PDB entry 8VTL | X-ray diffraction, 3.05 A resolution | chains H and M of the 3 polymer chains in the assembly

[Chain H]
Name: Reaction center protein H chain
From: Cereibacter sphaeroides
Reference sequence: P0C0Y7 (RCEH_RHOSH); residue numbers follow UniProt; this construct covers 11-250
Chain sequence (240 residues; numbered 11 to 250; the number before each row is that of its first residue):
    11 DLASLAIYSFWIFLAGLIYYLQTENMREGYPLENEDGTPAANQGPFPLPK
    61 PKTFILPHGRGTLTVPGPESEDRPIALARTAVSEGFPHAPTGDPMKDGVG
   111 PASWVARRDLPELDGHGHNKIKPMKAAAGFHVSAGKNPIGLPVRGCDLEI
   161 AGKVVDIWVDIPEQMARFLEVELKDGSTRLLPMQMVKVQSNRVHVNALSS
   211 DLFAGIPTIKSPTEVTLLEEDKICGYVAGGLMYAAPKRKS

[Chain M]
Name: Reaction center protein M chain
From: Cereibacter sphaeroides
Reference sequence: P0C0Y9 (RCEM_CERSP); residues 2-302 here correspond to UniProt positions 3-303 (UniProt number = residue number + 1)
Chain sequence (301 residues; numbered 2 to 302; the number before each row is that of its first residue):
     2 EYQNIFSQVQVRGPADLGMTEDVNLANRSGVGPFSTLLGWFGNAQLGPIY
    52 LGSLGVLSLFSGLMWFFTIGIWFWYQAGWNPAVFLRDLFFFSLEPPAPEY
   102 GLSFAAPLKEGGLWLIASFFMFVAVWSWWGRTYLRAQALGMGKHTAWAFL
   152 SAIWLWMVLGFIRPILMGSWSEAVPYGIFSHLDWTNNFSLVHGNLFYNPF
   202 HGLSIAFLXGSALLFAMHGATILAVSRFGGERELEQIADRGTAAERAALF
   252 VRWTMGFNATMEGIHRWAIWMAVLVTLTGGIGILLSGTVVDNWYVWGQNH
   302 G
Modified positions: A1ADZ ((2S)-2-amino-3-(2-methoxyphenyl)propan-1-ol) at position 210
Sequence notes: conflict A1ADZ_210 (Tyr211 in P0C0Y9), Val252 (Trp253 in P0C0Y9)
Metal / ion sites: Fe ion: His219, Glu234, His266 (shared with 2 residues of chain L)
Ligand contacts:
  - bacteriochlorophyll a (BCL), molecule 1: Trp66, Met122, Val126, Phe150, Ala153, Leu156, Trp157, Leu160, Trp185, Thr186, Asn187, Phe189, Ser190, Asn195, Leu196, Phe197, His202, Ser205, Ile206, Leu209, A1ADZ_210, Val276, Thr277, Gly280, Gly281, Ile284
  - bacteriochlorophyll a (BCL), molecule 2: Met122, Trp157, Leu160, Val175, Ile179, His182, Leu183, Trp185, Thr186
  - bacteriochlorophyll a (BCL), molecule 3: Thr186, Phe197, A1ADZ_210
  - bacteriochlorophyll a (BCL), molecule 4: Phe197, Gly203, Ile206, Ala207, A1ADZ_210, Gly211, Leu214
  - bacteriopheophytin a (BPH), molecule 1: Ser59, Leu60, Gly63, Leu64, Trp66, Phe67, Ala125, Val126, Trp129, Thr133, Thr146, Ala149, Phe150, Ala153, Ala273, Val274, Thr277
  - bacteriopheophytin a (BPH), molecule 2: A1ADZ_210, Ala213, Leu214, Ala217, Met218, Thr255, Met256
  - spheroidene (SPO): Trp66, Phe67, Phe68, Ile70, Gly71, Ile72, Phe74, Trp75, Phe85, Leu89, Trp115, Leu116, Ser119, Phe120, Met122, Phe123, Trp157, Met158, Leu160, Gly161, Phe162, Trp171, Val175, Pro176, Tyr177, Gly178, Ile179, His182
UniProt features mapped onto this chain:
  - binding site ((7R,8Z)-bacteriochlorophyll b): His182, His202
  - binding site (Fe cation): His219, Glu234, His266

[How chain H and chain M interact]
Contacting residue pairs - 105 pairs, chain H then chain M:
  Asp11(H) with Trp297(M), hydrogen bond; Gly302(M)
  Ala13(H) with Val291(M), hydrophobic; Trp297(M)
  Ser14(H) with Trp297(M); His301(M); Gly302(M)
  Ala16(H) with Phe201(M)
  Ile17(H) with Phe201(M), hydrophobic; Leu204(M), hydrophobic
  Phe20(H) with Leu204(M), hydrophobic; Thr279(M)
  Trp21(H) with Leu204(M), hydrophobic
  Leu27(H) with Trp271(M); Leu275(M), hydrophobic
  Tyr30(H) with Arg267(M)
  Leu31(H) with Arg267(M); Trp268(M), hydrophobic
  Gln32(H) with Phe258(M); Trp268(M)
  Glu34(H) with Thr261(M)
  Asn35(H) with Asn259(M), hydrogen bond (backbone-side chain); Ala260(M); Thr261(M), hydrogen bond (side chain-backbone); Gly264(M), hydrogen bond (side chain-backbone); Ile265(M), hydrogen bond (side chain-backbone); Trp268(M)
  Met36(H) with Asn259(M)
  Glu38(H) with Arg241(M), salt bridge; Thr261(M)
  Tyr40(H) with Asn259(M), hydrogen bond
  Lys62(H) with Glu263(M), salt bridge; Arg267(M)
  Phe64(H) with Ile238(M), hydrophobic; Glu263(M)
  Leu66(H) with Ala239(M), hydrophobic
  Leu73(H) with Ile238(M); Ala239(M)
  Glu79(H) with Arg241(M), salt bridge
  Pro111(H) with Arg247(M), hydrogen bond (backbone-side chain)
  Ser113(H) with Thr243(M); Arg247(M), hydrogen bond (backbone-side chain)
  Val115(H) with Arg241(M); Gly242(M); Thr243(M); Glu246(M)
  Arg117(H) with Glu236(M); Gln237(M); Asp240(M), hydrogen bond (side chain-backbone); Arg241(M); Gly242(M)
  Arg118(H) with Glu236(M), salt bridge; Asp240(M), salt bridge
  Glu122(H) with Arg233(M), salt bridge; Glu236(M)
  Gly125(H) with Met20(M)
  His126(H) with Met20(M)
  Ile131(H) with Arg233(M)
  Ala138(H) with Pro15(M)
  Gly139(H) with Arg13(M)
  Phe140(H) with Arg13(M); Gly14(M)
  His141(H) with Gln11(M); Val12(M); Arg13(M), hydrogen bond (backbone-backbone)
  Val142(H) with Val10(M), hydrophobic; Gln11(M)
  Ser143(H) with Gln11(M), hydrogen bond (backbone-backbone); Arg13(M)
  Ala144(H) with Val10(M); Gln11(M), hydrogen bond (backbone-backbone); Trp41(M), hydrophobic
  Gly145(H) with Gln9(M); Trp41(M)
  Lys146(H) with Val10(M)
  Pro172(H) with Asp17(M)
  Glu173(H) with Asn44(M)
  Gln174(H) with Val12(M); Arg13(M); Gly14(M), hydrogen bond (side chain-backbone); Pro15(M), hydrogen bond (side chain-backbone)
  Met175(H) with Val12(M); Glu232(M)
  Ala176(H) with Val12(M)
  Arg177(H) with Glu232(M), salt bridge; Arg233(M)
  Met193(H) with Gln9(M)
  Gln194(H) with Tyr3(M); Asn5(M); Ser227(M), hydrogen bond (side chain-backbone); Glu232(M)
  Met195(H) with Arg228(M)
  Val196(H) with Tyr3(M); Gln9(M), hydrogen bond (backbone-side chain)
  Lys197(H) with Gln9(M)
  Val198(H) with Gln9(M), hydrogen bond (backbone-side chain)
  Leu227(H) with Asp240(M)
  Glu230(H) with Arg233(M), salt bridge
  Asp231(H) with Gly242(M); Thr243(M), hydrogen bond (side chain-backbone)
  Cys234(H) with Arg228(M), hydrogen bond (side chain-backbone); Phe229(M)
  Gly235(H) with Phe229(M)
  Ala238(H) with Phe229(M), hydrophobic
  Leu241(H) with Arg228(M)
Other interface residues (no listed pair), chain H (71 interface residues in all): Leu12, Phe23, Leu24, Arg37, Gly39, Leu42, Gly110, Ala112, Lys130, Pro148, Val169, Pro192, Asn206
Other interface residues (no listed pair), chain M (55 interface residues in all): Glu2, Phe35, Thr37, Pro200, Phe208, Arg253, Leu286, Val290, Trp294

[Overview]
The interface between chain H and chain M involves 71 residues on one side and 55 on the other; the contacts
include 19 hydrogen bonds and 8 salt bridges. Among the polar pairs are Glu38(H)-Arg241(M), Lys62(H)-Glu263(M)
and Glu79(H)-Arg241(M).
Here chain H is Reaction center protein H chain and chain M is Reaction center protein M chain, both from
Cereibacter sphaeroides. Entry 8VTL (Crystal structure of R. sphaeroides Photosynthetic Reaction Center
variant Y(M210)2-methoxyphenylalanine) was determined by X-ray diffraction together with 8VTJ, 8VTK, 8VTM,
8VTN and 8VTO from the same study.
